Entry 7QAK (X-ray diffraction, 2.60 A resolution); this record covers chains A and B.

== Chain A (and B) ==
Molecule: Acetylcholinesterase
From: Mus musculus
Notes: EC 3.1.1.7; chain B of this document is another copy of the same molecule, construct and numbering; everything in this record applies to it too
Reference sequence: P21836 (ACES_MOUSE); residues 1-543 here correspond to UniProt positions 32-574 (UniProt number = residue number + 31)
Sequence (543 residues; each row starts with the number of its first residue):
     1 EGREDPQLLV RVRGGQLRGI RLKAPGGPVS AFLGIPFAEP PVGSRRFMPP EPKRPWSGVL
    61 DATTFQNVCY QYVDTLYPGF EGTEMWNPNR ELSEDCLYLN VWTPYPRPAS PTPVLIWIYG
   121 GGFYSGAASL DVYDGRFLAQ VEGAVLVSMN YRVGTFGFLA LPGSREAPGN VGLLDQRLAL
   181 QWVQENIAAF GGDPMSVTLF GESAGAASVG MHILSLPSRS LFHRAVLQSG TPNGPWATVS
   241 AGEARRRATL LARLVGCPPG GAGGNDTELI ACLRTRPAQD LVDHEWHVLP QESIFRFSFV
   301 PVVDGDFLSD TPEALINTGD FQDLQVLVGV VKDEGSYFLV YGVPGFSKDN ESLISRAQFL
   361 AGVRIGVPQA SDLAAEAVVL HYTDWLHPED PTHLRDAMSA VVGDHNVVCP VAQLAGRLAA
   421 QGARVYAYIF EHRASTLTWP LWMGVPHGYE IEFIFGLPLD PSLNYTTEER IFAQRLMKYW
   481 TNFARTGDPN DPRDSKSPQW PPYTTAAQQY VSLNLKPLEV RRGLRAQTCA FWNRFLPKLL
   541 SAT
Disordered / not traced: 259-264 (chain B: 1-3, 259-263)
UniProt features mapped onto this chain:
  - active site: Ser203 (Acyl-ester intermediate), Glu334 (Charge relay system), His447 (Charge relay system)
  - glycosylation (N-linked (GlcNAc...) asparagine): Asn265, Asn350, Asn464
Cystine bridges: Cys69-Cys96, Cys257-Cys272, Cys409-Cys529
Covalent attachments: N-acetylglucosamine (NAG) linked to Asn350, Asn464
Small-molecule neighbours:
  - 5IK (4-(hydroxymethyl)-7-[[4-[[methyl-(phenylmethyl)amino]methyl]phenyl]methoxy]chromen-2-one): Tyr72, Asp74, Trp86, Gly120, Gly121, Tyr124, Tyr133, Glu202, Ser203, Val282, Glu285, Trp286, Arg296, Phe297, Ser298, Phe299, Tyr337, Phe338, Tyr341, His447, Gly448
  - 2,5,8,11,14,17-hexaoxanonadecan-19-ol (P15): Ala377, Leu380, His381, Gln527, Phe531, Phe535
  - 2-(2-methoxyethoxy)ethanol (PG0), molecule 1: Ile20, Leu22, Leu33, Thr63, Thr64, Phe65, Arg136
  - 2-(2-methoxyethoxy)ethanol (PG0), molecule 2: Gly43, Ser44, Arg46, Arg274, Thr275, Arg276, Pro277
  - 2-(2-methoxyethoxy)ethanol (PG0), molecule 3: Arg46, Ser93, Glu94, Pro277, Ala278
  - 2-(2-methoxyethoxy)ethanol (PG0), molecule 4: Thr112, Pro113, Leu115, Glu142, Gly143, Ala144, Arg485
  - 2-(2-methoxyethoxy)ethanol (PG0), molecule 5: Gln140, Val141, Glu142, Gly143
  - 2-(2-methoxyethoxy)ethanol (PG0), molecule 6: Val303, Asp304, Gly305, Ser309, Asp310
  - 2-(2-methoxyethoxy)ethanol (PG0), molecule 7: Lys332, Asp333, Arg395, Asp396, Leu441, Trp442, Gly444
  - 2-(2-methoxyethoxy)ethanol (PG0), molecule 8: His381, Tyr382, Thr383, Asp384, His393, Ala397, Ala400
What the authors report for this chain:
  - binding site for 5IK: Trp86, Tyr124, Trp286, Ser298, Tyr337, Phe338, Tyr341
  - conformationally variable residues (side-chain flip): Trp286, Tyr337

== Interface between chain A and chain B ==
Contacting residue pairs (29):
  Glu376(A) - Lys538(B)  salt bridge
  Ala377(A) - Phe535(B)  hydrophobic
  Leu380(A) - Phe535(B)  hydrophobic
  Thr383(A) - Gln527(B)  hydrogen bond (backbone-side chain)
  Asp384(A) - Gln527(B)
  Trp385(A) - Gln508(B)  hydrogen bond (backbone-side chain)
  Trp385(A) - Gln527(B)
  Trp385(A) - Ala530(B)
  Trp385(A) - Arg534(B)
  Leu386(A) - Ala506(B)
  Leu386(A) - Arg522(B)
  Leu386(A) - Gly523(B)
  His387(A) - Arg522(B)  hydrogen bond
  Gln508(A) - Trp385(B)
  Gln508(A) - Leu386(B)
  Gly523(A) - Leu386(B)
  Ala526(A) - Trp385(B)
  Ala526(A) - Leu386(B)  hydrophobic
  Gln527(A) - His381(B)
  Gln527(A) - Thr383(B)  hydrogen bond (side chain-backbone)
  Gln527(A) - Asp384(B)
  Gln527(A) - Trp385(B)  hydrogen bond (side chain-backbone)
  Ala530(A) - Trp385(B)
  Arg534(A) - Trp385(B)
  Phe535(A) - Ala377(B)  hydrophobic
  Phe535(A) - Leu380(B)  hydrophobic
  Phe535(A) - Phe535(B)  hydrophobic
  Lys538(A) - Glu376(B)  salt bridge
  Ala542(A) - Leu373(B)  hydrophobic
Other interface residues (no listed pair), chain A (21 interface residues in all): Leu373, His381, Arg522, Leu539
Other interface residues (no listed pair), chain B (21 interface residues in all): Ala526, Leu539, Ala542

== In short ==
The chain A/chain B interface involves 21 residues from each chain, with 5 hydrogen bonds and 2 salt bridges.
Among the polar pairs are Glu376(A)-Lys538(B), Thr383(A)-Gln527(B) and Trp385(A)-Gln508(B). The paper reports
a binding site for 5IK at Trp86(A), Tyr124(A) and Trp286(A) among others; conformational variability at
Trp286(A) and Tyr337(A).
Chain A and chain B are both Acetylcholinesterase (Mus musculus); the structure, Mus Musculus
Acetylcholinesterase in complex with
7-[(4-{[benzyl(methyl)amino]methyl}benzyl)oxy]-4-(hydroxymethyl)-2H-chromen-2-one, was determined by X-ray
diffraction, deposited together with 7P4F, 7P4H and 7QB4.
